1GMD - chains G and B of the 4 polymer chains in the assembly; structure by X-ray diffraction, 2.20 A resolution.

[Chain G]
Protein: Gamma-chymotrypsin A
From: Bos taurus
Notes: EC 3.4.21.1
UniProtKB: P00766 (CTRA_BOVIN); numbering as in UniProt (aligned over 149-245)
Sequence (97 residues; numbered 149 to 245; the number before each row is that of its first residue):
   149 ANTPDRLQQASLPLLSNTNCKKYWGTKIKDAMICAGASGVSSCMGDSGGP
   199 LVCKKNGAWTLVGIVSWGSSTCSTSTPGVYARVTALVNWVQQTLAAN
Not modelled in the structure: 149-150
Disulfides: C168-C182, C191-C220
UniProt features mapped onto this chain:
  - active site: S195 (Charge relay system)

[Chain B]
Protein: Pro gly ala tyr asp peptide
From: Bos taurus
Sequence (5 residues; numbered 501 to 505; the number before each row is that of its first residue):
   501 PGAYD

[Interface between chain G and chain B]
Residue-residue contacts - 26 pairs, chain G then chain B:
  W172(G) with P501(B), hydrophobic
  K175(G) with P501(B)
  S189(G) with Y504(B)
  S190(G) with Y504(B), hydrogen bond (backbone-side chain)
  C191(G) with Y504(B)
  M192(G) with A503(B); Y504(B), hydrophobic; D505(B)
  G193(G) with Y504(B), hydrogen bond (backbone-backbone); D505(B), hydrogen bond (backbone-side chain)
  D194(G) with Y504(B), hydrogen bond (backbone-backbone)
  S195(G) with Y504(B), covalent bond; D505(B), hydrogen bond (side chain-backbone)
  V213(G) with Y504(B), hydrophobic
  S214(G) with A503(B); Y504(B), hydrogen bond (backbone-backbone)
  W215(G) with P501(B), hydrophobic; G502(B); A503(B), hydrophobic; Y504(B)
  G216(G) with P501(B); G502(B), hydrogen bond (backbone-backbone); Y504(B)
  S217(G) with Y504(B), hydrogen bond (backbone-side chain)
  S218(G) with P501(B)
  C220(G) with Y504(B)

[In short]
The interface between chain G and chain B involves 16 residues on one side and 5 on the other, with 1 covalent
bond and 8 hydrogen bonds. Polar pairs include S190(G)-Y504(B), G193(G)-D505(B) and S195(G)-D505(B). From
UniProt: active-site residue S195(G) on chain G.
Here chain G is Gamma-chymotrypsin A and chain B is Pro gly ala tyr asp peptide, both from Bos taurus. Entry
1GMD (X-ray crystal structure of gamma-chymotrypsin in hexane) was determined by X-ray diffraction (same
publication as 1GMC).
